PDB entry 7URU | X-ray diffraction, 2.40 A resolution | chains A and C of the 3 polymer chains in the assembly

== Chain A ==
Molecule: Immunoglobulin gamma-1 heavy chain
Organism: Homo sapiens
Reference sequence: P0DOX5 (IGG1_HUMAN); residues 225-447 here correspond to UniProt positions 227-449 (UniProt number = residue number + 2)
Sequence (223 residues; row label = number of the first residue in the row):
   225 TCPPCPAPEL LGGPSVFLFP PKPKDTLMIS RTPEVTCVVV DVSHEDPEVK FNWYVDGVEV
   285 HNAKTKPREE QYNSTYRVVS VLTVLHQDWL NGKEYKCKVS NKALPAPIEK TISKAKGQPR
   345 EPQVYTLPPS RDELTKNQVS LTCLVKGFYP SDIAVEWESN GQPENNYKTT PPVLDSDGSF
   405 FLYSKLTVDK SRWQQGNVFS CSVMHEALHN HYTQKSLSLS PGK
Not modelled in the structure: 225-232, 445-447
Cystine bridges: Cys261-Cys321, Cys367-Cys425
Covalent attachments: glycan linked to Asn297
Curated features (UniProtKB/Swiss-Prot):
  - glycosylation: Asn297 (N-linked (GlcNAc...) (complex) asparagine)

== Chain C ==
Molecule: Low affinity immunoglobulin gamma Fc region receptor III-A
Organism: Homo sapiens
Reference sequence: P08637 (FCG3A_HUMAN); residues 1-175 here correspond to UniProt positions 19-193 (UniProt number = residue number + 18)
Sequence (177 residues; numbered -1 to 175; the number before each row is that of its first residue; numbers below 1 keep their minus sign (Gly-1 is residue -1)):
    -1 GSRTEDLPKA VVFLEPQWYR VLEKDSVTLK CQGAYSPEDQ STQWFHNESL ISSQASSYFI
    59 DAATVDDSGE YRCQTQLSTL SDPVQLEVHI GWLLLQAPRW VFKEEDPIHL RCHSWKNTAL
   119 HKVTYLQNGK GRKYFHHNSD FYIPKATLKD SGSYFCRGLF GSKNVSSETV QITITQG
Not modelled in the structure: -1 to 4
Differences from the reference sequence: expression tag (-1 to 0); conflict Gln38 (Asn56 in P08637), Gln74 (Asn92 in P08637), Gln169 (Asn187 in P08637)
Cystine bridges: Cys29-Cys71, Cys110-Cys154
Covalent attachments: N-acetylglucosamine (NAG) linked to Asn45, Asn162
Curated features (UniProtKB/Swiss-Prot):
  - glycosylation (N-linked (GlcNAc...) asparagine): Asn45, Asn162

== Chain A / chain C interface ==
Pairs across the interface (25; chain A residue first):
  Leu235(A) - His119(C)
  Gly236(A) - His119(C)
  Gly236(A) - His134(C)
  Gly236(A) - His135(C)
  Gly237(A) - Lys120(C)  hydrogen bond (backbone-side chain)
  Gly237(A) - His134(C)  hydrogen bond (backbone-side chain)
  Pro238(A) - His134(C)
  Ser239(A) - Lys120(C)  hydrogen bond
  Asp265(A) - Lys120(C)  salt bridge
  Asp265(A) - Tyr132(C)
  Asp265(A) - His134(C)
  Ser267(A) - His134(C)  hydrogen bond
  Glu269(A) - Lys131(C)  salt bridge
  Glu269(A) - Tyr132(C)
  Tyr296(A) - Lys128(C)  hydrogen bond (backbone-side chain)
  Tyr296(A) - Gly129(C)
  Asn297(A) - Thr122(C)
  Asn297(A) - Gly129(C)
  Asn297(A) - Arg155(C)
  Ser298(A) - Gly129(C)
  Ser298(A) - Arg130(C)
  Ser298(A) - Lys131(C)
  Ser298(A) - Tyr132(C)
  Thr299(A) - Tyr132(C)
  Ala327(A) - His134(C)
Interface residues without a listed pair, chain A (15 interface residues in all): Val266, Glu294
Interface residues without a listed pair, chain C (13 interface residues in all): Gly127, Phe133

== Overview ==
15 residues of chain A and 13 residues of chain C are in contact; the contacts include 5 hydrogen bonds and 2
salt bridges. Polar contacts include Asp265(A)-Lys120(C), Glu269(A)-Lys131(C) and Gly237(A)-Lys120(C).
Covalently linked N-acetylglucosamine: at Asn45(C) and Asn162(C).
Here chain A is Immunoglobulin gamma-1 heavy chain and chain C is Low affinity immunoglobulin gamma Fc region
receptor III-A, both from Homo sapiens. Entry 7URU (Crystal structure of the low affinity Fc gamma receptor
IIIA variant in complex with the Fc ...) was determined by X-ray diffraction together with 9PRU from the same
study.
